Entry 1H4Y (X-ray diffraction, 1.61 A resolution); this record covers chain A.

[Chain A]
Name: Anti-sigma F factor antagonist
Source organism: Bacillus sphaericus
Sequence (117 residues; numbered 1 to 117; the number before each row is that of its first residue):
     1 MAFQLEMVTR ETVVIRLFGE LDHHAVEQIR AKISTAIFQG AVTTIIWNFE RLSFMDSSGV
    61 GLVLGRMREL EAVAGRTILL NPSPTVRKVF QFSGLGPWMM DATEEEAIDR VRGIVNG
Not modelled in the structure: 1, 117
Construct notes: engineered mutation Val-86 (Met in 1H4Y)
From the paper describing this entry:
  - contacts within the chain: Asp-56/Ser-58

[Summary]
From the paper: contacts within the chain involving Asp-56 and Ser-58.
Chain A is Anti-sigma F factor antagonist (Bacillus sphaericus); the structure, Structure of the Anti-Sigma
Factor Antagonist SpoIIAA in its Unphosphorylated Form, was determined by X-ray diffraction (same publication
as 1H4X and 1H4Z).
